PDB entry 5BMV | X-ray diffraction, 2.50 A resolution | chains A and E of the 6 polymer chains in the assembly

# Chain A
Protein: Tubulin alpha-1B chain
Source organism: Bos taurus
Reference sequence: P81947 (TBA1B_BOVIN); residue numbers follow UniProt; this construct covers 1-451
Sequence (451 residues; numbered 1 to 451; the number before each row is that of its first residue):
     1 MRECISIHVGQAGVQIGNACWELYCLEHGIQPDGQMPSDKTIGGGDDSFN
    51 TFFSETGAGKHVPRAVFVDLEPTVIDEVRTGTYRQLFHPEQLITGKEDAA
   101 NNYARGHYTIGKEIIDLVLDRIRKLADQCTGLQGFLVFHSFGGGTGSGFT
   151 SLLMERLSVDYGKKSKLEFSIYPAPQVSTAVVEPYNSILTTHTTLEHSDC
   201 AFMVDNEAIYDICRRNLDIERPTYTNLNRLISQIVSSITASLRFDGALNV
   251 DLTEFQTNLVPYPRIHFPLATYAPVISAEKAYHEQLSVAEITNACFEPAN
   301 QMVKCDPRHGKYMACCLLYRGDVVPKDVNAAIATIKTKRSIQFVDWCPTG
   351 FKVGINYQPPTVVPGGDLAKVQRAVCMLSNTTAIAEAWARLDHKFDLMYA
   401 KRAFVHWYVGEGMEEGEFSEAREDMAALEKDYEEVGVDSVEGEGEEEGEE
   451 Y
Not modelled in the structure: 440-451
Metal / ion sites: Ca2+: Asp39, Thr41, Gly44, Glu55
Small-molecule neighbours: GTP (guanosine-5'-triphosphate): Gly10, Gln11, Ala12, Gln15, Ile16, Asp69, Asp98, Ala99, Ala100, Asn101, Ser140, Gly142, Gly143, Gly144, Thr145, Gly146, Ile171, Pro173, Val177, Ser178, Thr179, Glu183, Asn206, Tyr224, Leu227, Asn228, Ile231
Reported in the primary citation:
  - binding site for vinblastine: Asn329

# Chain E
Protein: Stathmin-4
Source organism: Rattus norvegicus
Reference sequence: P63043 (STMN4_RAT); residues 5-145 here correspond to UniProt positions 49-189 (UniProt number = residue number + 44)
Sequence (143 residues; numbered 3 to 145; the number before each row is that of its first residue):
     3 MADMEVIELNKCTSGQSFEVILKPPSFDGVPEFNASLPRRRDPSLEEIQK
    53 KLEAAEERRKYQEAELLKHLAEKREHEREVIQKAIEENNNFIKMAKEKLA
   103 QKMESNKENREAHLAAMLERLQEKDKHAEEVRKNKELKEEASR
Not modelled in the structure: 3-5, 29-43, 144-145
Sequence notes: expression tag (3-4)
UniProt features mapped onto this chain:
  - modified residue: Ser46 (Phosphoserine)

# How chain A and chain E interact
Pairs across the interface - 58 pairs, chain A then chain E:
  His107(A) with Lys53(E), hydrogen bond
  Tyr108(A) with Lys53(E); Ala57(E), hydrophobic; Arg61(E)
  Thr109(A) with Arg61(E), hydrogen bond
  Lys112(A) with Leu54(E); Glu55(E); Glu58(E)
  Glu155(A) with Lys53(E), salt bridge
  Arg156(A) with Leu47(E); Gln51(E)
  Ser158(A) with Asp44(E)
  Val159(A) with Pro45(E); Leu47(E); Ile50(E), hydrophobic
  Asp245(A) with Cys14(E), hydrogen bond; Ser16(E)
  Ala247(A) with Asn12(E); Ser19(E)
  Leu248(A) with Ser19(E)
  Pro325(A) with Gln18(E); Phe20(E), hydrophobic
  Asn329(A) with Val8(E); Phe20(E); Val22(E)
  Ile332(A) with Val22(E), hydrophobic
  Lys336(A) with Leu24(E); Lys25(E)
  Asp345(A) with Pro27(E); Ser28(E), hydrogen bond (backbone-backbone)
  Cys347(A) with Pro27(E)
  Pro348(A) with Lys25(E)
  Thr349(A) with Ile23(E); Leu24(E), hydrogen bond (backbone-backbone); Lys25(E), hydrogen bond (backbone-backbone)
  Gly350(A) with Val22(E)
  Phe351(A) with Glu21(E); Val22(E), hydrogen bond (backbone-backbone)
  Lys352(A) with Phe20(E); Glu21(E)
  Val353(A) with Ser19(E); Phe20(E), hydrogen bond (backbone-backbone)
  Gly354(A) with Gln18(E)
  Ile355(A) with Gly17(E); Gln18(E), hydrogen bond (backbone-backbone)
  Asn356(A) with Ser16(E)
  Tyr357(A) with Thr15(E); Ser16(E), hydrogen bond (backbone-backbone); Gly17(E); Gln18(E), hydrogen bond
  Val409(A) with Gln64(E)
  Gly410(A) with Arg61(E); Gln64(E)
  Glu411(A) with Arg61(E), hydrogen bond (backbone-side chain)
  Gly412(A) with Ala57(E); Arg60(E), hydrogen bond (backbone-side chain); Arg61(E)
  Glu414(A) with Arg60(E)
Other interface residues (no listed pair), chain A (41 interface residues in all): Asp116, Leu152, Glu196, His197, Gly246, Val328, Trp346, Gln358, Met413
Other interface residues (no listed pair), chain E (31 interface residues in all): Pro26, Ser46

# Summary
Chain A and chain E form an interface of 41 and 31 residues respectively; the contacts include 13 hydrogen
bonds and 1 salt bridge. Polar contacts include Glu155(A)-Lys53(E), His107(A)-Lys53(E) and Thr109(A)-Arg61(E).
Bound to chain A: GTP. Asp39(A), Thr41(A), Gly44(A) and Glu55(A) coordinate Ca2+. From the paper: a binding
site for vinblastine at Asn329(A).
Chain A is Tubulin alpha-1B chain (Bos taurus) and chain E is Stathmin-4 (Rattus norvegicus); the structure,
CRYSTAL STRUCTURE OF TUBULIN-STATHMIN-TTL-Vinblastine COMPLEX, was determined by X-ray diffraction together
with 4ZHQ, 4ZI7 and 4ZOL from the same study.
